7M50 - chains G and WW of the 39 polymer chains in the assembly; structure by X-ray diffraction, 2.31 A resolution.

[Chain G]
Protein: Coat protein
Organism: Satellite tobacco mosaic virus
UniProt: P17574 (COAT_STMV); numbering as in UniProt (aligned over 1-159)
Sequence (159 residues; row label = number of the first residue in the row):
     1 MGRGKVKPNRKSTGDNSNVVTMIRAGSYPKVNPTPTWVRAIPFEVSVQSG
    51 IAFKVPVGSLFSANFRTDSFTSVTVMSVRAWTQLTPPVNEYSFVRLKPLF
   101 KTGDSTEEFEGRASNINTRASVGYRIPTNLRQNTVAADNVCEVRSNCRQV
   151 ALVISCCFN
Unresolved in the structure: 1-13

[Chain WW]
Molecule: 12-nt RNA strand
Organism: Satellite tobacco mosaic virus
Sequence (12 nucleotides; numbered 165 to 176; the number before each row is that of its first residue):
   165 UUUUUUUUUUUU
Unresolved in the structure: 175-176

[Interface between chain G and chain WW]
Pairs across the interface (6; chain G residue first):
  Val38(G) - U167(WW)  hydrogen bond to the sugar
  Val38(G) - U168(WW)  sugar contact
  Arg79(G) - U169(WW)  salt bridge to the phosphate
  Arg125(G) - U169(WW)  hydrogen bond to the sugar
  Ser155(G) - U168(WW)  phosphate contact
  Ser155(G) - U169(WW)  hydrogen bond to the phosphate
Other interface residues (no listed pair), chain G (7 interface residues in all): Arg39, Ala40, Met76
Other interface residues (no listed pair), chain WW (4 interface residues in all): U170

[Overview]
The interface between chain G and chain WW involves 7 residues on one side and 4 on the other, with 3 hydrogen
bonds and 1 salt bridge. Among the polar pairs are Val38(G)-U167(WW), Arg125(G)-U169(WW) and
Ser155(G)-U169(WW).
Chain G is Coat protein and chain WW is a 12-nt RNA strand, both from Satellite tobacco mosaic virus; the
structure, Crystallographic structure of a cubic crystal form of STMV grown from ammonium sulfate, was
determined by X-ray diffraction, deposited together with 5BKL, 5BKN, 7M2T, 7M2V, 7M3T and 7M57.
